PDB entry 1NA4 | electron microscopy, 25.00 A resolution (very low resolution: no residue pairs are listed; an interface is given only as per-side residue counts) | chains A and B of the 3 polymer chains in the assembly

Chain A (and B):
Protein: major envelope protein E
Organism: Yellow fever virus
Notes: chain B of this document is another copy of the same molecule, construct and numbering; everything in this record applies to it too
Reference sequence: P14336 (POLG_TBEVW); residues 1-395 here correspond to UniProt positions 281-675 (UniProt number = residue number + 280)
Chain sequence (395 residues; row label = number of the first residue in the row):
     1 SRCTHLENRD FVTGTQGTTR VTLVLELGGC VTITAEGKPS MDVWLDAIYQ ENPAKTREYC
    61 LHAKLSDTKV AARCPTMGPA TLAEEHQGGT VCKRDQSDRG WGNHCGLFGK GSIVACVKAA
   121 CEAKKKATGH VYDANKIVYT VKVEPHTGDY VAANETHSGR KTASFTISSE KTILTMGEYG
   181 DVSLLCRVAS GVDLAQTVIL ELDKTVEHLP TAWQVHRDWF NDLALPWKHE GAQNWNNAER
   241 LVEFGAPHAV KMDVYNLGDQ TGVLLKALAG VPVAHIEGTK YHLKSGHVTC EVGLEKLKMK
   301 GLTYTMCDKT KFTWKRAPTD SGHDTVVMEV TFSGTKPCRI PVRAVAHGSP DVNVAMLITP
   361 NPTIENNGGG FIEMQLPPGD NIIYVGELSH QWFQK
Curated features (UniProtKB/Swiss-Prot):
  - region: Asp-98 to Gly-111 (Fusion peptide)
  - glycosylation: Asn-154 (N-linked (GlcNAc...) asparagine)

How chain A and chain B interact:
Chains A and B do not touch in the deposited assembly.

In short:
Chain A and chain B make no direct contact in this assembly.
Chain A and chain B are both major envelope protein E (Yellow fever virus); the structure, The structure of
immature Yellow Fever virus particle, was determined by electron microscopy, deposited together with 1N6G.
